PDB entry 3VVW | X-ray diffraction, 2.50 A resolution | chains A and B

Chain A:
Name: Calcium-binding and coiled-coil domain-containing protein 2
Organism: Homo sapiens
UniProtKB: Q13137 (CACO2_HUMAN); numbering as in UniProt (aligned over 21-141)
Amino-acid sequence (123 residues; each row starts with the number of its first residue):
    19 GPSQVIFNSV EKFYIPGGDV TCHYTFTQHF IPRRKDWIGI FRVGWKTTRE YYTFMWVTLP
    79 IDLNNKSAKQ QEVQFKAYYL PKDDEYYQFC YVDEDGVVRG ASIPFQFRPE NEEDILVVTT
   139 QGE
Unresolved in the structure: 19-20, 81-87, 138-141
Construct notes: expression tag (19-20)
Reported in the primary citation:
  - mutagenesis - V136S: abolished co-localization with Microtubule-associated proteins 1A/1B light chain 3C (chain B)
  - mutagenesis - V136S: abolished binding to Microtubule-associated proteins 1A/1B light chain 3C (chain B)

Chain B:
Name: Microtubule-associated proteins 1A/1B light chain 3C
Organism: Homo sapiens
UniProtKB: Q9BXW4 (MLP3C_HUMAN); residue numbers follow UniProt; this construct covers 1-126
Amino-acid sequence (128 residues; numbered -1 to 126; the number before each row is that of its first residue; numbers below 1 keep their minus sign (Gly-1 is residue -1)):
    -1 GPMPPPQKIP SVRPFKQRKS LAIRQEEVAG IRAKFPNKIP VVVERYPRET FLPPLDKTKF
    59 LVPQELTMTQ FLSIIRSRMV LRATEAFYLL VNNKSLVSMS ATMAEIYRDY KDEDGFVYMT
   119 YASQETFG
Unresolved in the structure: -1 to 12
Construct notes: expression tag (-1 to 0)
Reported in the primary citation:
  - specificity-determining residues: Lys32, Phe33, Leu64, Phe69
  - mutagenesis - K32Q/F33H, L64V/F69L: unchanged binding to Calcium-binding and coiled-coil domain-containing protein 2 (chain A)
  - mutagenesis - K32Q/F33H/L64V/F69L: abolished binding to Calcium-binding and coiled-coil domain-containing protein 2 (chain A)
  - mutagenesis - K32Q/F33H/L64V/F69L: unchanged binding to p62
  - mutagenesis - K32Q/F33H/L64V/F69L: abolished localization

Interface between chain A and chain B:
Contacting residue pairs - 21 pairs, chain A then chain B:
  Glu128(A) - Lys32(B)  hydrogen bond (backbone-side chain)
  Asn129(A) - Lys32(B)  hydrogen bond
  Asn129(A) - Phe33(B)
  Glu131(A) - Lys55(B)  hydrogen bond (backbone-side chain)
  Asp132(A) - Lys55(B)
  Asp132(A) - Thr56(B)  hydrogen bond (backbone-backbone)
  Asp132(A) - Lys57(B)  salt bridge
  Ile133(A) - Lys55(B)  hydrogen bond (backbone-side chain)
  Ile133(A) - Lys57(B)
  Ile133(A) - Leu59(B)  hydrophobic
  Leu134(A) - Lys55(B)
  Leu134(A) - Lys57(B)  hydrogen bond (backbone-backbone)
  Leu134(A) - Phe58(B)
  Leu134(A) - Leu59(B)  hydrogen bond (backbone-backbone)
  Leu134(A) - Arg76(B)
  Val135(A) - Phe33(B)  hydrophobic
  Val135(A) - Leu59(B)
  Val136(A) - Lys36(B)  hydrogen bond (backbone-side chain)
  Val136(A) - Leu59(B)  hydrogen bond (backbone-backbone)
  Val136(A) - Pro61(B)
  Val136(A) - Ile72(B)  hydrophobic
Other interface residues (no listed pair), chain A (9 interface residues in all): Thr137
Other interface residues (no listed pair), chain B (15 interface residues in all): Ile29, Asp54, Val60, Leu64
The authors on this interface:
  - specific contacts: Asn129(A)-Lys32(B), Asp132(A)-Lys55(B), Val135(A)-Phe33(B) (hydrophobic contact)
  - interface residues, chain A: Ile133(A), Leu134(A), Val135(A), Val136(A)
  - interface residues, chain B: Leu64(B)

Summary:
Chain A and chain B form an interface of 9 and 15 residues respectively, with 9 hydrogen bonds and 1 salt
bridge. Among the polar pairs are Asp132(A)-Lys57(B), Glu128(A)-Lys32(B) and Asn129(A)-Lys32(B). The paper
describes contacts between Asn129(A) and Lys32(B) and Asp132(A) and Lys55(B); a hydrophobic contact between
Val135(A) and Phe33(B). From the paper: V136S of chain A abolishes co-localization with Microtubule-associated
proteins 1A/1B light chain 3C (chain B); interface residues Ile133(A), Leu134(A) and Leu64(B) among others; 4
substitutions were tested in all.
Here chain A is Calcium-binding and coiled-coil domain-containing protein 2 and chain B is
Microtubule-associated proteins 1A/1B light chain 3C, both from Homo sapiens. Entry 3VVW (NDP52 in complex
with LC3C) was determined by X-ray diffraction, deposited together with 3VVV.
